PDB entry 5LRM | X-ray diffraction, 1.75 A resolution | chain A

[Chain A]
Name: phosphatidylethanolamine transferase Mcr-1
From: Escherichia coli
Notes: EC 2.7.-.-
UniProtKB: A0A0R6L508 (MCR1_ECOLX); numbering as in UniProt (aligned over 219-541)
Chain sequence (325 residues; row label = number of the first residue in the row):
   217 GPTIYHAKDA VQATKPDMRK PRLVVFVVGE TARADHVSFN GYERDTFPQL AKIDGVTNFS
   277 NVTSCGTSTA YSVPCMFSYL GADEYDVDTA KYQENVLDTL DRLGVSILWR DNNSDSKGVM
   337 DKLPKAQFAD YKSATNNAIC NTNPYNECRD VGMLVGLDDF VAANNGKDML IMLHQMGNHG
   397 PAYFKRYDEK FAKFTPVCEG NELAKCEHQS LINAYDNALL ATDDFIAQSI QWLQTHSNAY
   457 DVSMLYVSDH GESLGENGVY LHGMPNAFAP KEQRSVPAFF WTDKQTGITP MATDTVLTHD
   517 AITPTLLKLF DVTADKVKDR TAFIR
Not modelled in the structure: 217-218, 414-424
Sequence notes: expression tag (217-218)
Cystine bridges: Cys-281/Cys-291, Cys-356/Cys-364
Bound ions: Zn2+ site 1: Glu-246, Thr-285, Asp-465, His-466; Zn2+ site 2: Glu-300, His-395, His-478
Swiss-Prot annotation at these positions:
  - binding site (Zn(2+)): Glu-246, Thr-285, Asp-465, His-466
  - modified residue: Thr-285 (Phosphothreonine)
  - mutagenesis: Glu-246 (E246A: Abolishes transfer of phosphoethanolamine (PEA) to a lipid A analog in vitro ...), Thr-285 (T285A: Abolishes transfer of phosphoethanolamine (PEA) to a lipid A analog in vitro ...), Asn-329 (N329A: Abolishes transfer of phosphoethanolamine (PEA) to a lipid A analog in vitro ...), Lys-333 (K333A: Abolishes transfer of phosphoethanolamine (PEA) to a lipid A analog in vitro ...), His-395 (H395A: Abolishes transfer of phosphoethanolamine (PEA) to a lipid A analog in vitro ...), Asp-465 (D465A: Abolishes transfer of phosphoethanolamine (PEA) to a lipid A analog in vitro ...), His-466 (H466A: Abolishes transfer of phosphoethanolamine (PEA) to a lipid A analog in vitro ...), Glu-468 (E468A: Reduces resistance of E.coli strain TOP10 to colistin, by comparison with the same strain expressing wild-type mcr-1), His-478 (H478A: Abolishes transfer of phosphoethanolamine (PEA) to a lipid A analog in vitro ...)
What the authors report for this chain:
  - Zn2+ coordination: Glu-246, Thr-285, Glu-300, His-395, Asp-465, His-466, His-478
  - mutagenesis - E246A, T285A, H395A: abolished growth in response to colistin
  - mutagenesis - K333A, E468A, H478A: decreased growth in response to colistin
  - catalytic residues: Glu-246, Asp-465 (from molecular simulation)

[In short]
The Zn2+ site 1 is built by Glu-246, Thr-285, Asp-465 and His-466. The Zn2+ site 2 is built by Glu-300,
His-395 and His-478. UniProt lists 4 Zn2+-binding residues and 9 mutagenesis sites. From the paper: catalytic
residues Glu-246 and Asp-465; E246A, T285A and H395A abolish growth in response to colistin; 6 substitutions
were tested in all.
Chain A is phosphatidylethanolamine transferase Mcr-1 (Escherichia coli); the structure, Structure of di-zinc
MCR-1 in P41212 space group, was determined by X-ray diffraction, deposited together with 5LRN.
